PDB entry 9EQL | X-ray diffraction, 1.51 A resolution | chains S and M of the 4 polymer chains in the assembly

# Chain S
Molecule: Hydrogenase-1 small chain
Source organism: Escherichia coli
Notes: EC 1.12.99.6
Reference sequence: P69739 (MBHS_ECOLI); residues 1-271 here correspond to UniProt positions 46-316 (UniProt number = residue number + 45)
Sequence (279 residues; row label = number of the first residue in the row):
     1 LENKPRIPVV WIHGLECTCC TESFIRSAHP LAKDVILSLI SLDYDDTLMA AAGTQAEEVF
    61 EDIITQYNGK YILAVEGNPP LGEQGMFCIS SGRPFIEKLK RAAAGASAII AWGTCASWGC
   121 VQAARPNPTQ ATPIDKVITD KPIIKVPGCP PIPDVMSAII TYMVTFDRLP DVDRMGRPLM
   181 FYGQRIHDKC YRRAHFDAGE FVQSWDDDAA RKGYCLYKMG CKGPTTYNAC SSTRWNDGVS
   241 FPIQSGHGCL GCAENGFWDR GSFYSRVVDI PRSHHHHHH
Disordered / not traced: 1-3, 267-279
Differences from the reference sequence: expression tag (272-279)
Ion coordination: fe4-s3 cluster Fe: Cys17, Cys19, Cys20, Cys115, Cys120, Cys149; 4Fe-4S cluster Fe: His187, Cys190, Cys215, Cys221; 3Fe-4S cluster Fe: Cys230, Cys249, Cys252
Ligand contacts:
  - 3Fe-4S cluster (F3S): Ile186, Thr226, Asn228, Cys230, Trp235, Phe241, Pro242, Cys249, Leu250, Gly251, Cys252, Ala253
  - fe4-s3 cluster (SF3): Glu16, Cys17, Thr18, Cys19, Cys20, Thr21, Glu76, Gly113, Thr114, Cys115, Cys120, Gly148, Cys149
  - 4Fe-4S cluster (SF4): Ile186, His187, Cys190, Arg192, Arg193, Phe196, Cys215, Leu216, Tyr217, Cys221, Gly223, Pro224, Ile243
Swiss-Prot annotation at these positions:
  - binding site ([4Fe-4S] cluster): Cys17, Cys20, Cys115, Cys149, His187, Cys190, Cys215, Cys221
  - binding site ([3Fe-4S] cluster): Cys230, Cys249, Cys252

# Chain M
Molecule: Hydrogenase-1 large chain
Source organism: Escherichia coli
Notes: EC 1.12.99.6
Reference sequence: P0ACD8 (MBHL_ECOLI); residues 1-582 here = UniProt positions 1-582
Sequence (582 residues; numbered 1 to 582; the number before each row is that of its first residue):
     1 MSTQYETQGY TINNAGRRLV VDPITRIEGH MRCEVNINDQ NVITNAVSCG TMFRGLEIIL
    61 QGRDPRDAWA FVERICGVCT GVHALASVYA IEDAIGIKVP DNANIIRNIM LATLWCHDHL
   121 VHFYQLAGMD WIDVLDALKA DPRKTSELAQ SLSSWPKSSP GYFFDVQNRL KKFVEGGQLG
   181 IFRNGYWGHP QYKLPPEANL MGFAHYLEAL DFQREIVKIH AVFGGKNPHP NWIVGGMPCA
   241 INIDESGAVG AVNMERLNLV QSIITRTADF INNVMIPDAL AIGQFNKPWS EIGTGLSDKC
   301 VLSYGAFPDI ANDFGEKSLL MPGGAVINGD FNNVLPVDLV DPQQVQEFVD HAWYRYPNDQ
   361 VGRHPFDGIT DPWYNPGDVK GSDTNIQQLN EQERYSWIKA PRWRGNAMEV GPLARTLIAY
   421 HKGDAATVES VDRMMSALNL PLSGIQSTLG RILCRAHEAQ WAAGKLQYFF DKLMTNLKNG
   481 NLATASTEKW EPATWPTECR GVGFTEAPRG ALGHWAAIRD GKIDLYQCVV PTTWNASPRD
   541 PKGQIGAYEA ALMNTKMAIP EQPLEILRTL HSFDPCLACS TH
Disordered / not traced: 1
Ion coordination: Mg2+: Glu57, Cys528; Ni2+: Cys76, Cys79, Cys576, Cys579; carbonmonoxide-(dicyano) iron Fe: Cys79, Cys579
Ligand contacts: carbonmonoxide-(dicyano) iron (FCO): Cys79, Val82, His83, Ala507, Pro508, Arg509, Leu512, Val530, Pro531, Thr532, Cys576, Cys579
Swiss-Prot annotation at these positions:
  - binding site (Ni(2+)): Cys76, Cys79, Cys576, Cys579

# Interface between chain S and chain M
Contacting residue pairs (31; chain S residue first):
  His29(S) - Glu255(M)  salt bridge
  His29(S) - Asn258(M)
  His29(S) - Leu259(M)
  His29(S) - Ser262(M)
  Pro30(S) - Asn258(M)
  Asp154(S) - Glu255(M)
  Ala158(S) - Met254(M)
  Ala158(S) - Asn258(M)
  Thr161(S) - Met254(M)
  Thr161(S) - Asn258(M)  hydrogen bond
  Tyr162(S) - Ile243(M)  hydrophobic
  Tyr162(S) - Asp244(M)  hydrogen bond
  Thr165(S) - Lys478(M)
  Phe166(S) - Met254(M)  hydrophobic
  Phe166(S) - Leu477(M)
  Phe166(S) - Lys478(M)
  Pro170(S) - Asp244(M)
  Asp171(S) - Asp244(M)  hydrogen bond (backbone-side chain)
  Leu179(S) - Glu245(M)
  Leu179(S) - Ser246(M)
  Met180(S) - Ile243(M)
  Met180(S) - Asp244(M)
  Met180(S) - Glu245(M)
  Met180(S) - Ala248(M)
  Met180(S) - Val249(M)
  Gly183(S) - Ser246(M)  hydrogen bond (backbone-side chain)
  Gln184(S) - Gly247(M)
  Gln184(S) - Val249(M)
  Ala229(S) - Val249(M)  hydrophobic
  Ser232(S) - Val249(M)
  Thr233(S) - Glu255(M)
Other interface residues (no listed pair), chain S (21 interface residues in all): Ala28, Ser157, Phe181, Lys189
Other interface residues (no listed pair), chain M (17 interface residues in all): Gly250, Asn253, Met474

# In short
21 residues of chain S and 17 residues of chain M are in contact, with 4 hydrogen bonds and 1 salt bridge.
Among the polar pairs are His29(S)-Glu255(M), Thr161(S)-Asn258(M) and Tyr162(S)-Asp244(M). Ligands of chain S:
4Fe-4S cluster, 3Fe-4S cluster and fe4-s3 cluster.
Chain S is Hydrogenase-1 small chain and chain M is Hydrogenase-1 large chain, both from Escherichia coli; the
structure, Hydrogenase-1 Ni-B state poised at +300mV, was determined by X-ray diffraction.
